Entry 5NQ0 (X-ray diffraction, 1.10 A resolution); this record covers chains A and B of the 3 polymer chains in the assembly.

Chain A:
Protein: MHC class I antigen
From: Sus scrofa
Reference sequence: B1PJV3 (B1PJV3_PIG); residues 2-276 here correspond to UniProt positions 22-296 (UniProt number = residue number + 20)
Sequence (275 residues; row label = number of the first residue in the row):
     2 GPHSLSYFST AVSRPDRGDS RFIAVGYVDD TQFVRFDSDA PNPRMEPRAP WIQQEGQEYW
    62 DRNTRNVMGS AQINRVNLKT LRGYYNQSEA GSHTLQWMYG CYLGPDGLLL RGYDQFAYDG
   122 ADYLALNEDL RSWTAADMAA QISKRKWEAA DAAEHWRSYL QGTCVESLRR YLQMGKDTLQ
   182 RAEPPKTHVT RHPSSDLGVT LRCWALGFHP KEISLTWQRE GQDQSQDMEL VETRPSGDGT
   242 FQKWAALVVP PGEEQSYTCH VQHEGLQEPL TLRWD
Disulfide bonds: Cys-102/Cys-165, Cys-204/Cys-260

Chain B:
Protein: Beta-2-microglobulin
From: Sus scrofa
Reference sequence: Q07717 (B2MG_PIG); residues 2-99 here correspond to UniProt positions 21-118 (UniProt number = residue number + 19)
Sequence (99 residues; each row starts with the number of its first residue):
     1 MVARPPKVQV YSRHPAENGK PNYLNCYVSG FHPPQIEIDL LKNGEKMNAE QSDLSFSKDW
    61 SFYLLVHTEF TPNAVDQYSC RVKHVTLDKP KIVKWDRDH
Sequence notes: initiating methionine (1)
Disulfide bonds: Cys-26/Cys-80

Interface between chain A and chain B:
Residue-residue contacts (59; chain A residue first):
  Phe-9(A) / Phe-56(B)  hydrophobic
  Ser-10(A) / Phe-56(B)
  Thr-11(A) / Phe-56(B)
  Thr-11(A) / Phe-62(B)
  Val-13(A) / Pro-34(B)  hydrophobic
  Val-13(A) / Gln-35(B)
  Val-26(A) / Asp-53(B)
  Val-26(A) / Leu-54(B)
  Val-26(A) / Ser-55(B)
  Tyr-28(A) / Ser-55(B)
  Tyr-28(A) / Tyr-63(B)  hydrogen bond
  Gln-33(A) / Asp-53(B)  hydrogen bond
  Arg-36(A) / Asp-53(B)  salt bridge
  Arg-49(A) / Asp-53(B)  salt bridge
  Ser-93(A) / Gln-35(B)
  Thr-95(A) / Pro-34(B)
  Gln-97(A) / His-32(B)  hydrogen bond
  Gln-97(A) / Phe-56(B)
  Gln-97(A) / Trp-60(B)  hydrogen bond (side chain-backbone)
  Gln-97(A) / Phe-62(B)
  Trp-98(A) / Phe-56(B)
  Met-99(A) / Phe-56(B)  hydrophobic
  Met-99(A) / Lys-58(B)
  Met-99(A) / Trp-60(B)  hydrophobic
  Gln-116(A) / Trp-60(B)
  Phe-117(A) / Trp-60(B)
  Ala-118(A) / Trp-60(B)  hydrophobic
  Asp-120(A) / Met-1(B)
  Asp-120(A) / His-32(B)
  Gly-121(A) / Arg-4(B)  hydrogen bond (backbone-side chain)
  Gly-121(A) / His-32(B)
  Gly-121(A) / Trp-60(B)
  Asp-123(A) / Trp-60(B)  hydrogen bond
  His-193(A) / Asp-98(B)  salt bridge
  Arg-203(A) / Asp-98(B)  hydrogen bond (side chain-backbone)
  Arg-203(A) / His-99(B)  hydrogen bond
  Trp-205(A) / Asp-98(B)
  Trp-205(A) / His-99(B)
  Val-232(A) / Gln-9(B)
  Glu-233(A) / Lys-7(B)  salt bridge
  Glu-233(A) / Gln-9(B)  hydrogen bond (backbone-side chain)
  Glu-233(A) / Tyr-27(B)
  Glu-233(A) / Ser-29(B)  hydrogen bond
  Thr-234(A) / Tyr-27(B)
  Arg-235(A) / Gln-9(B)  hydrogen bond
  Arg-235(A) / Tyr-11(B)
  Arg-235(A) / Tyr-27(B)
  Arg-235(A) / His-99(B)  hydrogen bond (side chain-backbone)
  Pro-236(A) / Tyr-11(B)  hydrogen bond (backbone-side chain)
  Pro-236(A) / Asn-25(B)
  Pro-236(A) / Tyr-27(B)
  Ser-237(A) / Arg-13(B)  hydrogen bond (backbone-side chain)
  Ser-237(A) / Asn-25(B)  hydrogen bond (backbone-side chain)
  Gly-238(A) / Arg-13(B)  hydrogen bond (backbone-side chain)
  Asp-239(A) / Arg-13(B)
  Gln-243(A) / Tyr-11(B)
  Gln-243(A) / Ser-12(B)  hydrogen bond (side chain-backbone)
  Gln-243(A) / Arg-13(B)  hydrogen bond (side chain-backbone)
  Trp-245(A) / His-99(B)  hydrogen bond (side chain-backbone)
Also at the interface, not in a pair above, chain A (35 interface residues in all): Ile-24, Gln-88
Also at the interface, not in a pair above, chain B (25 interface residues in all): Pro-33, Leu-65

In short:
Chain A and chain B form an interface of 35 and 25 residues respectively; the contacts include 19 hydrogen
bonds and 4 salt bridges. Among the polar pairs are Arg-36(A)/Asp-53(B), Arg-49(A)/Asp-53(B) and
His-193(A)/Asp-98(B).
Chain A is MHC class I antigen and chain B is Beta-2-microglobulin, both from Sus scrofa; the structure,
Porcine (Sus scrofa) Major Histocompatibility Complex, class I, presenting DFEREGYSL, was determined by X-ray
diffraction (same publication as 5NPZ, 5NQ1, 5NQ2 and 5NQ3).
